Entry 1Z88 (X-ray diffraction, 2.10 A resolution); this record covers chains A and C of the 4 polymer chains in the assembly.

[Chain A (and C)]
Protein: AphA protein
Organism: Salmonella typhimurium
Notes: EC 3.1.3.2; chain C of this document is another copy of the same molecule, construct and numbering; everything in this record applies to it too
UniProtKB: P58683 (APHA_SALTY); residues 1-214 here correspond to UniProt positions 24-237 (UniProt number = residue number + 23)
Chain sequence (214 residues; row label = number of the first residue in the row):
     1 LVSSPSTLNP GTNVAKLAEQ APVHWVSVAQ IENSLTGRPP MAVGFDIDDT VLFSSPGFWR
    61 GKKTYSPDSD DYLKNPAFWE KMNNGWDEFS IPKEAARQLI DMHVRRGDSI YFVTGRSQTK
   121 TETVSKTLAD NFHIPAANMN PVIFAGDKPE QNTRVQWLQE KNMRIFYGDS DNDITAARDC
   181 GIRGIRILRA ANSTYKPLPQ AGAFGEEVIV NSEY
Disordered / not traced: 1-6 (chain C: 1-5)
Construct notes: engineered mutation Arg154 (Lys177 in P58683)
Ion coordination: Mg2+: Asp46, Asp48, Asp169
UniProt features mapped onto this chain:
  - active site: Asp46 (Nucleophile), Asp48 (Proton donor)
  - binding site (Mg(2+)): Asp46, Asp48, Asp169
  - binding site (substrate): Thr114, Gly115

[Interface between chain A and chain C]
Pairs across the interface - 30 pairs, chain A then chain C:
  Ala18(A) with Glu213(C)
  Glu19(A) with Asn211(C)
  Gln20(A) with Gln20(C); Trp25(C); Val210(C); Asn211(C), hydrogen bond (backbone-side chain)
  Ala21(A) with Trp25(C); Val210(C)
  Pro22(A) with Trp25(C); Val26(C); Ser27(C); Gln30(C), hydrogen bond (backbone-side chain); Val210(C), hydrophobic
  Val23(A) with Val23(C); Trp25(C), hydrogen bond (backbone-backbone)
  His24(A) with His24(C)
  Trp25(A) with Gln20(C); Ala21(C); Pro22(C); Val23(C), hydrogen bond (backbone-backbone); Trp25(C)
  Val26(A) with Pro22(C)
  Ser27(A) with Pro22(C)
  Gln30(A) with Pro22(C), hydrogen bond (side chain-backbone)
  Val210(A) with Gln20(C); Ala21(C); Pro22(C), hydrophobic
  Asn211(A) with Glu19(C); Gln20(C), hydrogen bond (side chain-backbone)
  Glu213(A) with Ala18(C)
Also at the interface, not in a pair above, chain A (15 interface residues in all): Ala15
Also at the interface, not in a pair above, chain C (15 interface residues in all): Tyr214

[Summary]
The chain A/chain C interface involves 15 residues from each chain; the contacts include 6 hydrogen bonds.
Among the polar pairs are Gln20(A)-Asn211(C), Pro22(A)-Gln30(C) and Val23(A)-Trp25(C).
Both chains are AphA protein (Salmonella typhimurium). Entry 1Z88 (Crystal structure of Lys154Arg mutant of
mature AphA of S. typhimurium) was determined by X-ray diffraction, deposited together with 2AUT and 1Z5G.
